1PAU - chains B and C of the 3 polymer chains in the assembly; structure by X-ray diffraction, 2.50 A resolution.

== Chain B ==
Name: Apopain
Source organism: Homo sapiens
Notes: EC 3.4.22.-
UniProtKB: P42574 (ICE3_HUMAN); the construct has insertions or renumbered stretches relative to UniProt, so the offset changes along the chain: 310-379 = UniProt 176-245; 382-390 = UniProt 258-266; 392-402 = UniProt 267-277
Sequence (102 residues; row label = number of the first residue in the row; note: 1 number in that range is skipped by the numbering (no residue carries it; nothing is unmodelled there); a row labelled like 381A-381I holds insertion residues (381A, then the next letters in order)):
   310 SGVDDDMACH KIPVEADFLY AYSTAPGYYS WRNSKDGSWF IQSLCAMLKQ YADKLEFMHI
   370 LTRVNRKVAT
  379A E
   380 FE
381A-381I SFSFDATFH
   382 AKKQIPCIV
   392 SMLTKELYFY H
Disordered / not traced: 310-319, 402
UniProt features mapped onto this chain:
  - modified residue: Arg-341 (Microbial infection: ADP-riboxanated arginine)

== Chain C ==
Name: Ace-asp-glu-val-asj
Sequence (5 residues; each row starts with the number of its first residue):
   501 XDEVX
Modified / non-standard residues: ACE (acetyl group) at position 501; ASJ ((3S)-3-amino-4-hydroxybutanoic acid) at position 505

== Chain B / chain C interface ==
Contacting residue pairs (17; chain B residue first):
  Tyr-338(B) / Val-504(C)  hydrophobic
  Ser-339(B) / Val-504(C)
  Ser-339(B) / ASJ_505(C)  hydrogen bond (backbone-backbone)
  Trp-340(B) / Asp-502(C)
  Trp-340(B) / Glu-503(C)
  Trp-340(B) / Val-504(C)  hydrophobic
  Arg-341(B) / ACE_501(C)
  Arg-341(B) / Asp-502(C)
  Arg-341(B) / Glu-503(C)  salt bridge
  Arg-341(B) / Val-504(C)  hydrogen bond (side chain-backbone)
  Arg-341(B) / ASJ_505(C)
  Asn-342(B) / ACE_501(C)
  Asn-342(B) / Asp-502(C)  hydrogen bond
  Ser-343(B) / ACE_501(C)  hydrogen bond (side chain-backbone)
  Ser-343(B) / Glu-503(C)  hydrogen bond
  Ser-381A(B) / Asp-502(C)
  Phe-381B(B) / Asp-502(C)  hydrogen bond (backbone-side chain)
Other interface residues (no listed pair), chain B (11 interface residues in all): Trp-348, Glu-381, Phe-381H

== Overview ==
Chain B and chain C form an interface of 11 and 5 residues respectively, with 6 hydrogen bonds and 1 salt
bridge. Among the polar pairs are Arg-341(B)/Glu-503(C), Arg-341(B)/Val-504(C) and Asn-342(B)/Asp-502(C).
Here chain B is Apopain (Homo sapiens) and chain C is Ace-asp-glu-val-asj. Entry 1PAU (Crystal structure of
the complex of apopain with the tetrapeptide aldehyde inhibitor AC-DEVD-CHO) was determined by X-ray
diffraction.
